Entry 5U2T (X-ray diffraction, 1.79 A resolution); this record covers chains A and P of the 4 polymer chains in the assembly.

== Chain A ==
Molecule: DNA polymerase beta
From: Homo sapiens
Notes: EC 2.7.7.7, 4.2.99.-
UniProtKB: P06746 (DPOLB_HUMAN); residues 1-335 here = UniProt positions 1-335
Amino-acid sequence (343 residues; each row starts with the number of its first residue; numbers below 1 keep their minus sign (Met-1 is residue -1)):
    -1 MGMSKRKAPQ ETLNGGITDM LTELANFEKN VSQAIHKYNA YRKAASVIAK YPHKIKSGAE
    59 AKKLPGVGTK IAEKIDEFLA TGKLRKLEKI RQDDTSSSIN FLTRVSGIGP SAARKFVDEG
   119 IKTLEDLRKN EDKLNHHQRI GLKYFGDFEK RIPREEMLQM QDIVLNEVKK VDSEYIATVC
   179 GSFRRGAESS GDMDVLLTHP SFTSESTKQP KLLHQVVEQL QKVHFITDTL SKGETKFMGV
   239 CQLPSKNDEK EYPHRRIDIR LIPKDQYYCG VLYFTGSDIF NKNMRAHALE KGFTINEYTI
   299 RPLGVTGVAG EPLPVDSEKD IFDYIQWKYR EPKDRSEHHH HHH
Not modelled in the structure: -1 to 5, 205-207, 287-288, 335-341
Sequence notes: initiating methionine (-1); expression tag (0, 336-341)
Ion coordination: Na+ site 1: Ser30, Ser171; Na+ site 2: Lys60, Leu62, Val65 (shared with 1 residue of chain D); Na+ site 3: Thr101, Val103, Ile106 (shared with DG9(P) of chain P); Ca2+: Asp190, Asp192 (together with 1RY); Na+ site 4: Asp192 (together with 1RY) (shared with DC10(P) of chain P)
Residues lining bound ligands: 1RY ([[(2R,5S)-5-(4-azanyl-5-fluoranyl-2-oxidanylidene-pyrimidin-1-yl)-1,3-oxathiolan-2-yl]methoxy-oxidanyl-phosphoryl] phosphono hydrogen phosphate): Arg149, Gly179, Ser180, Arg183, Ser188, Gly189, Asp190, Asp192, Tyr271, Phe272, Gly274, Ser275, Asp276, Asn279
UniProt features mapped onto this chain:
  - region: Arg183 to Asp192 (DNA-binding)
  - active site: Lys72 (Nucleophile)
  - binding site (K(+)): Lys60, Leu62, Val65, Thr101, Val103, Ile106
  - binding site (Na(+)): Lys60, Leu62, Val65, Thr101, Val103, Ile106
  - binding site (dATP): Arg149, Ser180, Arg183, Gly189, Asp190
  - binding site (dCTP): Arg149, Ser180, Arg183, Gly189, Asp190
  - binding site (dGTP): Arg149, Ser180, Arg183, Gly189, Asp190, Asp192
  - binding site (dTTP): Arg149, Ser180, Arg183, Gly189, Asp190
  - binding site (Mg(2+)): Asp190, Asp192, Asp256
  - modified residue: Lys72 (N6-acetyllysine), Arg83 (Omega-N-methylarginine), Arg152 (Omega-N-methylarginine)
  - cross-link (Glycyl lysine isopeptide (Lys-Gly)): Lys41 (interchain with G-Cter in ubiquitin), Lys61 (interchain with G-Cter in ubiquitin), Lys81 (interchain with G-Cter in ubiquitin)
  - natural variant: Leu22 (L22P: Found in a gastric cancer sample; uncertain significance), Tyr39 (Y39C: Found in a gastric cancer sample; uncertain significance), Gly118 (G118V: Decreased DNA-directed DNA polymerase activity), Arg137 (R137Q: Decreased function in base-excision repair), Arg149 (R149I: Decreased DNA-directed DNA polymerase activity), Asp160 (D160N: Found in a gastric cancer sample; uncertain significance), Cys239 (C239R: Found in a gastric cancer sample; uncertain significance), Lys289 (K289M: Found in a colon cancer sample; uncertain significance), Asn294 (N294D: Found in a gastric cancer sample; uncertain significance), Glu295 (E295K: Found in a gastric cancer sample; uncertain significance)
  - mutagenesis: Phe25 (F25W: No effect on 5'-dRP lyase activity. Decreased ssDNA binding), His34 (H34G: Decreased 5'-dRP lyase activity. Decreased ssDNA binding), Lys35 (K35A: Decreased 5'-dRP lyase activity. Decreased ssDNA binding. Loss of 5'-dRP lyase activity; when associated with A-68 and A-72. Decreased ssDNA binding; when associated with A-68 and A-72 ...), Tyr39 (Y39F: No effect on 5'-dRP lyase activity; Y39Q: Abolishes DNA polymerase and 5'-dRP lyase activity), Lys41 (K41R: Abolishes ubiquitination; when associated with R-61 and R-81), Lys60 (K60A: Decreased 5'-dRP lyase activity. Decreased ssDNA binding), Lys61 (K61R: Abolishes ubiquitination; when associated with R-41 and R-81), Lys68 (K68A: No effect on 5'-dRP lyase activity. Decreased ssDNA binding. Loss of 5'-dRP lyase activity; when associated with A-35 and A-72. Decreased ssDNA binding; when associated with A-35 and A-72 ...), Glu71 (E71Q: No effect on 5'-dRP lyase activity. No effect on structure shown by circular dichroism. No effect on ssDNA binding), Lys72 (K72A: Severely reduced 5'-dRP lyase activity. Does not affect ssDNA binding. Loss of 5'-dRP lyase activity; when associated with A-35 and A-68. Decreased ssDNA binding ...), Glu75 (E75A: Slightly decreased 5'-dRP lyase activity. Decreased ssDNA binding. No effect on structure shown by circular dichroism), Lys81 (K81R: Abolishes ubiquitination; when associated with R-41 and R-61), 5 further mutagenesis entries in UniProt
From the paper describing this entry:
  - mutagenesis - R283A: decreased binding to 1RY
  - binding site for 16- mer template: Tyr271
  - conformationally variable residues (side-chain flip): Asp190, Phe272
  - binding site for 1RY: Tyr271, Phe272
  - mutagenesis - R283A (59-fold): decreased binding to D-dCTP
  - mutagenesis - R283A (13- fold): decreased catalytic activity on D-dCTP

== Chain P ==
Molecule: 10- mer primer
Sequence (10 nucleotides; each row starts with the number of its first residue):
     1 GCTGATGCGC
Ion coordination: Na+ site 1: DT3, DG4; Na+ site 2: DG9 (shared with Thr101(A), Val103(A), Ile106(A) of chain A); Na+ site 3: DC10 (together with 1RY) (shared with Asp192(A) of chain A)

== How chain A and chain P interact ==
Residue-residue contacts (13):
  Val103(A) - DG9(P)  phosphate contact
  Ser104(A) - DG9(P)  phosphate contact
  Gly105(A) - DC8(P)  sugar contact
  Gly105(A) - DG9(P)  hydrogen bond to the phosphate
  Ile106(A) - DG9(P)  phosphate contact
  Gly107(A) - DC8(P)  hydrogen bond to the phosphate
  Pro108(A) - DC8(P)  phosphate contact
  Ser109(A) - DG7(P)  phosphate contact
  Ser109(A) - DC8(P)  hydrogen bond to the phosphate
  Ala110(A) - DC8(P)  hydrogen bond to the phosphate
  His135(A) - DG9(P)  sugar contact
  Lys234(A) - DG9(P)  base contact
  Arg254(A) - DC10(P)  salt bridge to the phosphate
Also at the interface, not in a pair above, chain A (14 interface residues in all): Asp190, Met236, Asp256

== Summary ==
Chain A and chain P form an interface of 14 and 4 residues respectively, with 4 hydrogen bonds and 1 salt
bridge. Polar contacts include Gly105(A)-DG9(P), Gly107(A)-DC8(P) and Ser109(A)-DC8(P). Ligands of chain A:
compound 1RY. The paper reports a binding site for 1RY at Tyr271(A) and Phe272(A); R283A of chain A reduces
binding to 1RY.
Here chain A is DNA polymerase beta (Homo sapiens) and chain P is 10- mer primer. Entry 5U2T (Pre-catalytic
ternary complex of Human DNA Polymerase Beta With Gapped DNA substrate incoming (-)FTC-TP and Ca2+) was
determined by X-ray diffraction, deposited together with 5U2R and 5U2S.
